3VI8 - chain A; structure by X-ray diffraction, 1.75 A resolution.

== Chain A ==
Protein: Peroxisome proliferator-activated receptor alpha
Source organism: Homo sapiens
Notes: fragment: Ligand binding domain
UniProtKB: Q07869 (PPARA_HUMAN); residue numbers follow UniProt; this construct covers 200-468
Sequence (273 residues; numbered 196 to 468; the number before each row is that of its first residue):
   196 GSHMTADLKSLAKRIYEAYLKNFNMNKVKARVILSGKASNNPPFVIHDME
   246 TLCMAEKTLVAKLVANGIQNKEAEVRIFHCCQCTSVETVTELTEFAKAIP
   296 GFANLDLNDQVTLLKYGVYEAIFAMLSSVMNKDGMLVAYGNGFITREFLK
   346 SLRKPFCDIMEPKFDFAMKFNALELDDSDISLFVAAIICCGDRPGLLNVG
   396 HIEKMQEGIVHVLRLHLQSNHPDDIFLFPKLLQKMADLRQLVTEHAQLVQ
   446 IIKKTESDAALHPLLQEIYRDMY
Not modelled in the structure: 196-201, 231-237, 263-264
Construct notes: expression tag (196-199)
Curated features (UniProtKB/Swiss-Prot):
  - binding site (indeglitazar): Ser280, Tyr314, Tyr464
  - site: Leu433 (Essential for heterodimerization with RXRA)
  - mutagenesis: Asp304 (D304A: Reduced heterodimerization with RXRA. Reduced DNA binding), Leu370 (L370R: Abolishes heterodimerization with RXRA. No DNA binding), Leu391 (L391R: Abolishes heterodimerization with RXRA. No DNA binding), Leu422 (L422R: No effect on heterodimerization with RXRA nor on DNA binding and transactivation activity), Ala431 (A431T: No effect on heterodimerization with RXRA nor on DNA binding), Leu433 (L433R: Abolishes heterodimerization with RXRA, DNA binding and transactivation activity)
Ligand contacts: 13M ((2S)-2-(4-methoxy-3-{[(pyren-1-ylcarbonyl)amino]methyl}benzyl)butanoic acid): Ile241, Leu247, Leu254, Val255, Ile272, Phe273, Cys275, Cys276, Gln277, Thr279, Ser280, Tyr314, Phe318, Leu321, Met325, Met330, Val332, Ala333, Ile339, Ile354, Met355, Lys358, His440, Val444, Leu460, Tyr464

== Overview ==
Bound to chain A: compound 13M. UniProt lists 3 indeglitazar-binding residues and 6 mutagenesis sites.
Chain A is Peroxisome proliferator-activated receptor alpha (Homo sapiens); the structure, Human PPAR alpha
ligand binding domain in complex with a synthetic agonist APHM13, was determined by X-ray diffraction together
with 3VJH and 3VJI from the same study.
